PDB entry 5FMK | X-ray diffraction, 1.73 A resolution | chains A and B

Chain A:
Molecule: Bcl-xl
From: Homo sapiens
UniProt: Q07817 (B2CL1_HUMAN); the construct lacks a stretch of the UniProt sequence, so the offset changes along the chain: 57-82 = UniProt 1-26; 83-209 = UniProt 83-209
Sequence (158 residues; each row starts with the number of its first residue):
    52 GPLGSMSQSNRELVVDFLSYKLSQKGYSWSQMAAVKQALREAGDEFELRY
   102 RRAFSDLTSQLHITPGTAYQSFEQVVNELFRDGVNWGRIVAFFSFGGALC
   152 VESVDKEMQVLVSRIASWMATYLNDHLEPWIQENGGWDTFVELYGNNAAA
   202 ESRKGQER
Unresolved in the structure: 52-57, 208-209
Sequence notes: expression tag (52-56); conflict Ser168 (Ala in Q07817)
Curated features (UniProtKB/Swiss-Prot):
  - motif: Ser60 to Trp80 (BH4), Val86 to Arg100 (BH3), Glu129 to Gly148 (BH1), Pro180 to Tyr195 (BH2)
Reported in the primary citation:
  - mutagenesis - Q111A: unchanged binding to wild-type mBak BH3

Chain B:
Molecule: Bcl-2 homologous antagonist/killer
Notes: fragment: bh3 domain
UniProt: Q16611 (BAK_HUMAN); residue numbers follow UniProt; this construct covers 63-96
Sequence (34 residues; each row starts with the number of its first residue):
    63 LPLQPSSTMGQVGRQLAIIGDDINRRYDSEFQTM
Unresolved in the structure: 63-68, 90-96
Curated features (UniProtKB/Swiss-Prot):
  - motif: Val74 to Arg88 (BH3)
Reported in the primary citation:
  - mutagenesis - V74A, G75E, L78A, I81A, G82E, D83A, I85A: decreased binding to MCL-1
  - mutagenesis - Q77A: unchanged binding to MCL-1
  - mutagenesis - R76A, Q77A: unchanged binding to BAK
  - mutagenesis - G75E: abolished expression

Chain A / chain B interface:
Contacting residue pairs (60; chain A residue first):
  Ala93(A) with Ile85(B)
  Glu96(A) with Ile85(B)
  Phe97(A) with Leu78(B), hydrophobic; Ile81(B), hydrophobic; Gly82(B); Ile85(B)
  Arg100(A) with Ile81(B); Asp84(B), salt bridge; Ile85(B)
  Tyr101(A) with Val74(B); Gln77(B), hydrogen bond; Leu78(B), hydrophobic; Ile81(B), hydrophobic
  Ala104(A) with Ile81(B), hydrophobic
  Phe105(A) with Gln77(B); Ile81(B), hydrophobic
  Leu108(A) with Val74(B), hydrophobic; Leu78(B), hydrophobic
  Gln111(A) with Val74(B); Gln77(B), hydrogen bond
  Leu112(A) with Met71(B), hydrophobic
  His113(A) with Met71(B)
  Ser122(A) with Met71(B)
  Gln125(A) with Ser69(B); Met71(B); Gly72(B)
  Val126(A) with Met71(B); Gly75(B); Leu78(B), hydrophobic
  Glu129(A) with Gly72(B); Gly75(B); Arg76(B), salt bridge
  Leu130(A) with Gly75(B); Leu78(B); Ala79(B)
  Asp133(A) with Arg76(B), salt bridge
  Asn136(A) with Gly82(B); Asp83(B), hydrogen bond; Asn86(B)
  Trp137(A) with Asn86(B), hydrogen bond (backbone-side chain)
  Gly138(A) with Gly82(B); Ile85(B); Asn86(B), hydrogen bond (backbone-side chain)
  Arg139(A) with Ala79(B); Gly82(B); Asp83(B), salt bridge
  Ala142(A) with Leu78(B)
  Phe146(A) with Leu78(B), hydrophobic
  Thr190(A) with Tyr89(B), hydrogen bond
  Glu193(A) with Tyr89(B), hydrogen bond
  Leu194(A) with Arg87(B), hydrogen bond (backbone-side chain); Arg88(B); Tyr89(B)
  Tyr195(A) with Ile85(B), hydrogen bond (side chain-backbone); Asn86(B); Arg87(B), hydrogen bond (side chain-backbone)
  Ala199(A) with Arg87(B)
  Ala200(A) with Ile85(B), hydrophobic; Arg87(B)
  Ser203(A) with Arg87(B), hydrogen bond
Other interface residues (no listed pair), chain A (31 interface residues in all): Leu150
Other interface residues (no listed pair), chain B (20 interface residues in all): Thr70, Ile80
The authors on this interface:
  - pairs named by the authors: Tyr101(A)-Gln77(B) (hydrogen bond), Gln111(A)-Gln77(B) (hydrogen bond)
  - hot spots on chain B (mutagenesis) - G82E (>30-fold): abolished binding to Bcl-xl (chain A)
  - hot spots on chain B (mutagenesis) - R76A: decreased binding to Bcl-xl (chain A)

Overview:
31 residues of chain A and 20 residues of chain B are in contact, with 11 hydrogen bonds and 4 salt bridges.
Polar contacts include Arg100(A)-Asp84(B), Glu129(A)-Arg76(B) and Asp133(A)-Arg76(B). The authors report
hydrogen bonds between Tyr101(A) and Gln77(B) and Gln111(A) and Gln77(B). The paper reports that V74A, G75E
and L78A of chain B, among others, reduce binding to MCL-1; G75E of chain B abolishes expression; 10
substitutions were tested in all.
Chain A is Bcl-xl (Homo sapiens) and chain B is Bcl-2 homologous antagonist/killer; the structure, Bcl-xL with
Bak BH3 complex, was determined by X-ray diffraction, deposited together with 5FMI and 5FMJ.
